PDB entry 5JJC | X-ray diffraction, 2.01 A resolution | chains A and C

# Chain A (and C)
Protein: Cysteine synthase
Organism: Brucella abortus S19
Notes: EC 2.5.1.47; chain C of this document is another copy of the same molecule, construct and numbering; everything in this record applies to it too
UniProt: A0A0F6AQU1 (A0A0F6AQU1_BRUA1); residues 1-342 here = UniProt positions 1-342
Sequence (342 residues; each row starts with the number of its first residue):
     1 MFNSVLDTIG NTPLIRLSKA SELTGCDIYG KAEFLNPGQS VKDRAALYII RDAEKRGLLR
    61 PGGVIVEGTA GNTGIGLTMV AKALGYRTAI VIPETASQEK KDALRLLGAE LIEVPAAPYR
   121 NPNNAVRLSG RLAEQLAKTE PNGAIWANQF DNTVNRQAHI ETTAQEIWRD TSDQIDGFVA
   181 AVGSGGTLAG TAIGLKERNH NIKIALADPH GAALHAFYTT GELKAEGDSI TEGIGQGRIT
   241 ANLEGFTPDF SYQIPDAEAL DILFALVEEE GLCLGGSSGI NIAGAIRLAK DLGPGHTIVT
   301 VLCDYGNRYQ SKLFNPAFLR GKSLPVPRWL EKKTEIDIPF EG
Unresolved in the structure: 332-342
Modified positions: K42 ((2S)-2-amino-6-[[3-hydroxy-2-methyl-5-(phosphonooxymethyl)pyridin-4-yl]methylideneamino]hexanoic acid; LLP)
Differences from the reference sequence: engineered mutation A96 (Gln in A0A0F6AQU1), A125 (Tyr in A0A0F6AQU1)

# How chain A and chain C interact
Pairs across the interface (89; chain A residue first):
  M1(A) - L14(C)
  M1(A) - Y29(C)  hydrophobic
  M1(A) - D170(C)
  M1(A) - T171(C)
  M1(A) - T297(C)
  F2(A) - P13(C)  hydrophobic
  F2(A) - L14(C)  hydrogen bond (backbone-backbone)
  F2(A) - I15(C)
  F2(A) - R16(C)  hydrogen bond (backbone-backbone)
  F2(A) - Y29(C)
  N3(A) - R16(C)
  S4(A) - I15(C)
  V5(A) - I15(C)
  V5(A) - E270(C)
  V5(A) - L272(C)  hydrophobic
  T8(A) - P13(C)
  T8(A) - I15(C)
  T8(A) - L35(C)
  P13(A) - F2(C)  hydrophobic
  P13(A) - T8(C)
  L14(A) - M1(C)
  L14(A) - F2(C)  hydrogen bond (backbone-backbone)
  I15(A) - F2(C)
  I15(A) - S4(C)
  I15(A) - V5(C)
  I15(A) - T8(C)
  R16(A) - F2(C)  hydrogen bond (backbone-backbone)
  R16(A) - N3(C)
  Y29(A) - M1(C)  hydrophobic
  Y29(A) - F2(C)
  L35(A) - T8(C)
  L35(A) - L35(C)
  L35(A) - P37(C)  hydrophobic
  N36(A) - Y305(C)
  P37(A) - L35(C)  hydrophobic
  P37(A) - Y305(C)  hydrogen bond (backbone-side chain)
  Q39(A) - Q39(C)  hydrogen bond
  Q39(A) - Y305(C)
  Q39(A) - N307(C)  hydrogen bond
  M79(A) - G271(C)
  K82(A) - V267(C)
  K82(A) - E268(C)
  K82(A) - E269(C)
  K82(A) - E270(C)
  K82(A) - G271(C)
  A83(A) - E270(C)
  A83(A) - G271(C)
  D102(A) - Q310(C)  hydrogen bond
  A103(A) - N307(C)
  R105(A) - W329(C)  hydrogen bond (backbone-side chain)
  R105(A) - L330(C)
  L106(A) - V267(C)
  L106(A) - N307(C)
  L106(A) - Q310(C)
  L106(A) - W329(C)  hydrogen bond (backbone-side chain)
  L107(A) - V267(C)
  L107(A) - C273(C)  hydrophobic
  G108(A) - W329(C)
  D170(A) - M1(C)
  T171(A) - M1(C)
  V267(A) - K82(C)
  V267(A) - L106(C)
  V267(A) - L107(C)
  E268(A) - K82(C)
  E269(A) - K82(C)
  E270(A) - V5(C)
  E270(A) - K82(C)
  E270(A) - A83(C)
  G271(A) - V5(C)
  G271(A) - M79(C)
  G271(A) - K82(C)
  G271(A) - A83(C)
  L272(A) - V5(C)  hydrophobic
  C273(A) - L106(C)  hydrophobic
  C273(A) - L107(C)  hydrophobic
  T297(A) - M1(C)
  Y305(A) - N36(C)
  Y305(A) - P37(C)  hydrogen bond (side chain-backbone)
  Y305(A) - Q39(C)
  N307(A) - Q39(C)  hydrogen bond
  N307(A) - L106(C)
  Q310(A) - D102(C)  hydrogen bond (side chain-backbone)
  Q310(A) - A103(C)
  Q310(A) - L106(C)
  F314(A) - L106(C)  hydrophobic
  W329(A) - R105(C)  hydrogen bond (side chain-backbone)
  W329(A) - L106(C)  hydrogen bond (side chain-backbone)
  W329(A) - G108(C)
  L330(A) - R105(C)
Interface residues without a listed pair, chain C (41 interface residues in all): G306, F314

# Overview
Chain A and chain C form an interface of 40 and 41 residues respectively; the contacts include 15 hydrogen
bonds. Among the polar pairs are P37(A)-Y305(C), Q39(A)-Q39(C) and Q39(A)-N307(C).
Chain A and chain C are both Cysteine synthase (Brucella abortus S19); the structure, Crystal Structure of
double mutant (Q96A-Y125A) O-Acetyl Serine Sulfhydralase from Brucella abortus, was determined by X-ray
diffraction together with 5JIS from the same study.
